8CYJ - chains C and R of the 5 polymer chains in the assembly; structure by electron microscopy, 3.60 A resolution.

# Chain C
Molecule: pan-sarbecovirus nanobody 2-10
From: Lama glama
Notes: antibody fragment or engineered binder
Amino-acid sequence (128 residues; numbered 1 to 128; the number before each row is that of its first residue):
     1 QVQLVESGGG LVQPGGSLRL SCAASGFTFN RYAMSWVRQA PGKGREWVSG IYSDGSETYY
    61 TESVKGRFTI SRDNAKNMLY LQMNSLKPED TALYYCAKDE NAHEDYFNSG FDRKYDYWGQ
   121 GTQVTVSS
Disulfides: Cys22-Cys96

# Chain R
Molecule: Spike glycoprotein
From: Severe acute respiratory syndrome coronavirus 2
UniProt: P0DTC2 (SPIKE_SARS2); residues 1-1273 here = UniProt positions 1-1273
Amino-acid sequence (1273 residues; row label = number of the first residue in the row):
     1 MFVFLVLLPL VSSQCVNLTT RTQLPPAYTN SFTRGVYYPD KVFRSSVLHS TQDLFLPFFS
    61 NVTWFHAIHV SGTNGTKRFD NPVLPFNDGV YFASTEKSNI IRGWIFGTTL DSKTQSLLIV
   121 NNATNVVIKV CEFQFCNDPF LGVYYHKNNK SWMESEFRVY SSANNCTFEY VSQPFLMDLE
   181 GKQGNFKNLR EFVFKNIDGY FKIYSKHTPI NLVRDLPQGF SALEPLVDLP IGINITRFQT
   241 LLALHRSYLT PGDSSSGWTA GAAAYYVGYL QPRTFLLKYN ENGTITDAVD CALDPLSETK
   301 CTLKSFTVEK GIYQTSNFRV QPTESIVRFP NITNLCPFGE VFNATRFASV YAWNRKRISN
   361 CVADYSVLYN SASFSTFKCY GVSPTKLNDL CFTNVYADSF VIRGDEVRQI APGQTGKIAD
   421 YNYKLPDDFT GCVIAWNSNN LDSKVGGNYN YLYRLFRKSN LKPFERDIST EIYQAGSTPC
   481 NGVEGFNCYF PLQSYGFQPT NGVGYQPYRV VVLSFELLHA PATVCGPKKS TNLVKNKCVN
   541 FNFNGLTGTG VLTESNKKFL PFQQFGRDIA DTTDAVRDPQ TLEILDITPC SFGGVSVITP
   601 GTNTSNQVAV LYQDVNCTEV PVAIHADQLT PTWRVYSTGS NVFQTRAGCL IGAEHVNNSY
   661 ECDIPIGAGI CASYQTQTNS PRRARSVASQ SIIAYTMSLG AENSVAYSNN SIAIPTNFTI
   721 SVTTEILPVS MTKTSVDCTM YICGDSTECS NLLLQYGSFC TQLNRALTGI AVEQDKNTQE
   781 VFAQVKQIYK TPPIKDFGGF NFSQILPDPS KPSKRSFIED LLFNKVTLAD AGFIKQYGDC
   841 LGDIAARDLI CAQKFNGLTV LPPLLTDEMI AQYTSALLAG TITSGWTFGA GAALQIPFAM
   901 QMAYRFNGIG VTQNVLYENQ KLIANQFNSA IGKIQDSLSS TASALGKLQD VVNQNAQALN
   961 TLVKQLSSNF GAISSVLNDI LSRLDPPEAE VQIDRLITGR LQSLQTYVTQ QLIRAAEIRA
  1021 SANLAATKMS ECVLGQSKRV DFCGKGYHLM SFPQSAPHGV VFLHVTYVPA QEKNFTTAPA
  1081 ICHDGKAHFP REGVFVSNGT HWFVTQRNFY EPQIITTDNT FVSGNCDVVI GIVNNTVYDP
  1141 LQPELDSFKE ELDKYFKNHT SPDVDLGDIS GINASVVNIQ KEIDRLNEVA KNLNESLIDL
  1201 QELGKYEQYI KWPWYIWLGF IAGLIAIVMV TIMLCCMTSC CSCLKGCCSC GSCCKFDEDD
  1261 SEPVLKGVKL HYT
Unresolved in the structure: 1-332, 527-1273
Disulfides: Cys336-Cys361, Cys379-Cys432, Cys391-Cys525, Cys480-Cys488
Sequence notes: conflict Pro986 (Lys in P0DTC2), Pro987 (Val in P0DTC2)
Swiss-Prot annotation at these positions:
  - region: Asn280 to Cys301 (Putative superantigen), Arg403 to Asp405 (Integrin-binding motif), Asn448 to Phe456 (Immunodominant HLA epitope recognized by the CD8+), Pro681 to Ala684 (Putative superantigen), Ser816 to Tyr837 (Fusion peptide 1), Lys835 to Phe855 (Fusion peptide 2), Asp1163 to Glu1202 (Heptad repeat 2)
  - motif: Met1237 to Cys1241 (Binding to host endocytosis trafficking protein SNX27), Asp1257 to Glu1262 (Diacidic ER export motif (host COPII)), Ser1261 to Gly1267 (Binding to host plasma membrane localising/FERM domain proteins), Lys1269 to Thr1273 (KxHxx, ER retrieval signal (COPI))
  - site (Cleavage): Arg685, Ser686, Arg815, Ser816
  - lipidation (S-palmitoyl cysteine): Cys1235, Cys1236, Cys1240, Cys1241, Cys1243, Cys1247, Cys1248, Cys1250, Cys1253, Cys1254
  - glycosylation: Asn17 (N-linked (GlcNAc...) (complex) asparagine), Asn61 (N-linked (GlcNAc...) (hybrid) asparagine), Asn74 (N-linked (GlcNAc...) (complex) asparagine), Asn122 (N-linked (GlcNAc...) (hybrid) asparagine), Asn149 (N-linked (GlcNAc...) (complex) asparagine), Asn165 (N-linked (GlcNAc...) (complex) asparagine), Asn234 (N-linked (GlcNAc...) (high mannose) asparagine), Asn282 (N-linked (GlcNAc...) (complex) asparagine), Thr323 (O-linked (GalNAc) threonine), Ser325 (O-linked (HexNAc...) serine), Asn331 (N-linked (GlcNAc...) (complex) asparagine), Asn343 (N-linked (GlcNAc...) (complex) asparagine), Asn603 (N-linked (GlcNAc...) (hybrid) asparagine), Asn616 (N-linked (GlcNAc...) (complex) asparagine), Asn657 (N-linked (GlcNAc...) (complex) asparagine), Thr676 (O-linked (GlcNAc...) threonine), Thr678 (O-linked (GlcNAc...) threonine), Asn709 (N-linked (GlcNAc...) (high mannose) asparagine), Asn717 (N-linked (GlcNAc...) (hybrid) asparagine), Asn801 (N-linked (GlcNAc...) (hybrid) asparagine) and 6 more in UniProt
  - natural variant: Leu5 (L5F: In strain: Iota/B.1.526), Ser13 (S13I: In strain: Epsilon/B.1.427/B.1.429), Leu18 (L18F: In strain: Beta/B.1.351, Gamma/P.1 and 1 more), Thr19 (T19I: In strain: Omicron/BQ.1.1, Omicron/XBB.1.5 and 1 more; T19R: In strain: Delta/B.1.617.2, Omicron/BA.2 and 4 more), Thr20 (T20N: In strain: Gamma/P.1), Leu24 to Ala27 (sequence variant, change not given here; In strain: Omicron/BA.2, Omicron/BA.2.12.1 and 6 more), Pro26 (P26S: In strain: Gamma/P.1), Gln52 (Q52H: In strain: Omicron/EG.5.1), Ala67 (A67V: In strain: Eta/B.1.525, Omicron/BA.1), His69 to Val70 (deletion: In strain: Alpha/B.1.1.7, Eta/B.1.525 and 5 more), Gly75 (G75V: In strain: Lambda/C.37), Thr76 (T76I: In strain: Lambda/C.37), 83 further natural variant entries in UniProt
  - mutagenesis: His69 to Val70 (Increased incorporation of cleaved spike into virions), Asn121 (N121Q: Partial loss of biliverdin affinity), Arg190 (R190K: Partial loss of biliverdin affinity), Asn234 (N234Q: Increased resistance to neutralizing antibodies), Asn331 (N331Q: Reduced viral infectivity), Asn343 (N343Q: Reduced viral infectivity), Leu452 (L452R: Increased resistance to neutralizing antibodies. Decreases HLA binding to NF9 epitope. Increased binding affinity to human ACE2), Tyr453 (Y453F: Decreased HLA binding to NF9 epitope. Increased binding affinity to human ACE2), Ala475 (A475V: Increased resistance to neutralizing antibodies), Val483 (V483A: Increased resistance to neutralizing antibodies), Glu484 (E484D: Increased replication in human TMEM106B overexpressing cells), Phe490 (F490L: Increased resistance to neutralizing antibodies and human covalescent sera neutralization), 16 further mutagenesis entries in UniProt
From the paper describing this entry:
  - specificity-determining residues: Ala372 (by similarity / conservation)
  - specificity-determining residues: Lys378, His519 (proposed by the authors, not directly observed)

# Interface between chain C and chain R
Residue-residue contacts (22; chain C residue first):
  Tyr52(C) - Arg357(R)
  Glu100(C) - Asn354(R)
  Asn101(C) - Asn354(R)
  Asn101(C) - Arg355(R)  hydrogen bond (side chain-backbone)
  Asn101(C) - Lys356(R)
  His103(C) - Lys356(R)  hydrogen bond
  His103(C) - Arg357(R)  hydrogen bond (backbone-backbone)
  Glu104(C) - Arg357(R)  salt bridge
  Glu104(C) - Ser359(R)  hydrogen bond
  Asp105(C) - Arg355(R)
  Asp105(C) - Arg357(R)
  Tyr106(C) - Arg466(R)  hydrogen bond
  Asn108(C) - Arg355(R)  hydrogen bond
  Phe111(C) - Arg355(R)
  Phe111(C) - Phe464(R)
  Phe111(C) - Glu465(R)
  Phe111(C) - Arg466(R)  hydrogen bond (backbone-backbone)
  Asp112(C) - Arg466(R)  salt bridge
  Asp112(C) - Asp467(R)
  Asp112(C) - Ile468(R)  hydrogen bond (side chain-backbone)
  Lys114(C) - Ile468(R)  hydrogen bond (side chain-backbone)
  Lys114(C) - Ser469(R)
Also at the interface, not in a pair above, chain C (13 interface residues in all): Ala102, Ser109
Also at the interface, not in a pair above, chain R (14 interface residues in all): Ala348, Trp353, Asn394

# Summary
The interface between chain C and chain R involves 13 residues on one side and 14 on the other; the contacts
include 9 hydrogen bonds and 2 salt bridges. Polar pairs include Glu104(C)-Arg357(R), Asp112(C)-Arg466(R) and
Asn101(C)-Arg355(R). From UniProt: 29 mutagenesis sites on chain R. The paper reports specificity determinants
Ala372(R), Lys378(R) and His519(R).
Here chain C is pan-sarbecovirus nanobody 2-10 (Lama glama) and chain R is Spike glycoprotein (Severe acute
respiratory syndrome coronavirus 2). Entry 8CYJ (RBD of SARS-CoV-2 Spike protein in complex with
pan-sarbecovirus nanobodies 2-10, 2-67, 2-62 and 1-25) was determined by electron microscopy, deposited
together with 8CWU, 8CWV, 8CXN, 8CXQ, 8CY6, 8CY7 and 5 further entries.
